PDB entry 1QNO | X-ray diffraction, 2.00 A resolution | chain A

[Chain A]
Molecule: Endo-1,4-B-D-mannanase
From: Trichoderma reesei
Notes: EC 3.2.1.78; fragment: catalytic domain
UniProt: Q99036 (Q99036); residues 1-344 here correspond to UniProt positions 28-371 (UniProt number = residue number + 27)
Amino-acid sequence (344 residues; row label = number of the first residue in the row):
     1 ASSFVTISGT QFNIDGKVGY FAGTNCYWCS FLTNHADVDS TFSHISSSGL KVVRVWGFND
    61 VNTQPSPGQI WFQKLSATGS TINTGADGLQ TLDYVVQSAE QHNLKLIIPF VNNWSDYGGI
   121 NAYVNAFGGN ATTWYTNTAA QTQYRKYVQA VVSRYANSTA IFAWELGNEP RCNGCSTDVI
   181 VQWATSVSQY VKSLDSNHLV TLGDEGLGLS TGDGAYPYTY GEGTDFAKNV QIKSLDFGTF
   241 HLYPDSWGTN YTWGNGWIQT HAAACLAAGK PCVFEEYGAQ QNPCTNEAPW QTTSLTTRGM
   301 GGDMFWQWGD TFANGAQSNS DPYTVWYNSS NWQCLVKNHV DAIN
Disulfide bonds: Cys-26/Cys-29, Cys-172/Cys-175, Cys-265/Cys-272, Cys-284/Cys-334
Glycans and other covalent adducts: N-acetylglucosamine (NAG) linked to Asn-130, Asn-157, Asn-250, Asn-328
Curated features (UniProtKB/Swiss-Prot):
  - active site: Glu-169 (Proton donor/acceptor), Glu-276 (Nucleophile)
  - binding site (substrate): Glu-169 to Arg-171, Glu-205, Trp-247
  - site: Arg-171 (Important for transglycosylation activity)
  - glycosylation (N-linked (GlcNAc...) asparagine): Asn-130, Asn-157, Asn-250, Asn-328

[Summary]
N-acetylglucosamine is covalently linked to Asn-130, Asn-157, Asn-250 and Asn-328. From UniProt: active-site
residues Glu-169 and Glu-276 and 5 substrate-binding residues.
Chain A is Endo-1,4-B-D-mannanase (Trichoderma reesei); the structure, The 3-D structure of a Trichoderma
reesei b-mannanase from glycoside hydrolase family 5, was determined by X-ray diffraction (same publication as
1QNP, 1QNQ, 1QNR and 1QNS).
